PDB entry 7PI8 | electron microscopy, 8.90 A resolution (very low resolution: no residue pairs are listed; an interface is given only as per-side residue counts) | chains H and 5 of the 53 polymer chains in the assembly

# Chain H
Protein: 30S ribosomal protein S9
Source organism: Mycoplasma pneumoniae M129
UniProtKB: P75179 (RS9_MYCPN); numbering as in UniProt (aligned over 1-132)
Amino-acid sequence (132 residues; each row starts with the number of its first residue):
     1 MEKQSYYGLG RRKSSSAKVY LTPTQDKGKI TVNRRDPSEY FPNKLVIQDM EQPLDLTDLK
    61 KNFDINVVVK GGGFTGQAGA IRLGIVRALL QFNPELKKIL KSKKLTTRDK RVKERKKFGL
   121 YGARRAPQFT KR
Not modelled in the structure: 1-3, 132

# Chain 5
Molecule: 16S ribosomal RNA
Source organism: Mycoplasma pneumoniae M129
Sequence (1520 nucleotides; row label = number of the first residue in the row):
     1 UUUUUCUGAG AGUUUGAUCC UGGCUCAGGA UUAACGCUGG CGGCAUGCCU AAUACAUGCA
    61 AGUCGAUCGA AAGUAGUAAU ACUUUAGAGG CGAACGGGUG AGUAACACGU AUCCAAUCUA
   121 CCUUAUAAUG GGGGAUAACU AGUUGAAAGA CUAGCUAAUA CCGCAUAAGA ACUUUGGUUC
   181 GCAUGAAUCA AAGUUGAAAG GACCUGCAAG GGUUCGUUAU UUGAUGAGGG UGCGCCAUAU
   241 CAGCUAGUUG GUGGGGUAAC GGCCUACCAA GGCAAUGACG UGUAGCUAUG CUGAGAAGUA
   301 GAAUAGCCAC AAUGGGACUG AGACACGGCC CAUACUCCUA CGGGAGGCAG CAGUAGGGAA
   361 UUUUUCACAA UGAGCGAAAG CUUGAUGGAG CAAUGCCGCG UGAACGAUGA AGGUCUUUAA
   421 GAUUGUAAAG UUCUUUUAUU UGGGAAGAAU GACUUUAGCA GGUAAUGGCU AGAGUUUGAC
   481 UGUACCAUUU UGAAUAAGUG ACGACUAACU AUGUGCCAGC AGUCGCGGUA AUACAUAGGU
   541 CGCAAGCGUU AUCCGGAUUU AUUGGGCGUA AAGCAAGCGC AGGCGGAUUG AAAAGUCUGG
   601 UGUUAAAGGC AGCUGCUUAA CAGUUGUAUG CAUUGGAAAC UAUUAAUCUA GAGUGUGGUA
   661 GGGAGUUUUG GAAUUUCAUG UGGAGCGGUG AAAUGCGUAG AUAUAUGAAG GAACACCAGU
   721 GGCGAAGGCG AAAACUUAGG CCAUUACUGA CGCUUAGGCU UGAAAGUGUG GGGAGCAAAU
   781 AGGAUUAGAU ACCCUAGUAG UCCACACCGU AAACGAUAGA UACUAGCUGU CGGGGCGAUC
   841 CCCUCGGUAG UGAAGUUAAC ACAUUAAGUA UCUCGCCUGG GUAGUACAUU CGCAAGAAUG
   901 AAACUCAAAC GGAAUUGACG GGGACCCGCA CAAGUGGUGG AGCAUGUUGC UUAAUUCGAC
   961 GGUACACGAA AAACCUUACC UAGACUUGAC AUCCUUGGCA AAGUUAUGGA AACAUAAUGG
  1021 AGGUUAACCG AGUGACAGGU GGUGCAUGGU UGUCGUCAGC UCGUGUCGUG AGAUGUUGGG
  1081 UUAAGUCCCG CAACGAGCGC AACCCUUAUC GUUAGUUACA UUGUCUAGCG AGACUGCUAA
  1141 UGCAAAUUGG AGGAAGGAAG GGAUGACGUC AAAUCAUCAU GCCCCUUAUG UCUAGGGCUG
  1201 CAAACGUGCU ACAAUGGCCA AUACAAACAG UCGCCAGCUU GUAAAAGUGA GCAAAUCUGU
  1261 AAAGUUGGUC UCAGUUCGGA UUGAGGGCUG CAAUUCGUCC UCAUGAAGUC GGAAUCACUA
  1321 GUAAUCGCGA AUCAGCUAUG UCGCGGUGAA UACGUUCUCG GGUCUUGUAC ACACCGCCCG
  1381 UCAAACUAUG AAAGCUGGUA AUAUUUAAAA ACGUGUUGCU AACCAUUAGG AAGCGCAUGU
  1441 CAAGGAUAGC ACCGGUGAUU GGAGUUAAGU CGUAACAAGG UACCCCUACG AGAACGUGGG
  1501 GGUGGAUCAC CUCCUUUCUA
Not modelled in the structure: 1-4, 181-184, 1020-1027, 1510-1520

# Interface between chain H and chain 5
At this resolution (9 A) residue pairs are not listed: 58 residues of chain H and 53 of chain 5 lie at the interface.

# Summary
Chain H and chain 5 form an interface of 58 and 53 residues respectively.
Here chain H is 30S ribosomal protein S9 and chain 5 is 16S ribosomal RNA, both from Mycoplasma pneumoniae
M129. Entry 7PI8 (70S ribosome with P-site tRNA in spectinomycin-treated Mycoplasma pneumoniae cells) was
determined by electron microscopy (same publication as 7OOC, 7OOD, 7P6Z, 7PAH, 7PAI, 7PAJ and 23 further
entries).
